Entry 4LDR (X-ray diffraction, 2.29 A resolution); this record covers chains A and B.

# Chain A (and B)
Name: Methylthioribose-1-phosphate isomerase
Source organism: Homo sapiens
Notes: EC 5.3.1.23; chain B of this document is another copy of the same molecule, construct and numbering; everything in this record applies to it too
UniProt: Q9BV20 (MTNA_HUMAN); numbering as in UniProt (aligned over 1-369)
Sequence (369 residues; each row starts with the number of its first residue):
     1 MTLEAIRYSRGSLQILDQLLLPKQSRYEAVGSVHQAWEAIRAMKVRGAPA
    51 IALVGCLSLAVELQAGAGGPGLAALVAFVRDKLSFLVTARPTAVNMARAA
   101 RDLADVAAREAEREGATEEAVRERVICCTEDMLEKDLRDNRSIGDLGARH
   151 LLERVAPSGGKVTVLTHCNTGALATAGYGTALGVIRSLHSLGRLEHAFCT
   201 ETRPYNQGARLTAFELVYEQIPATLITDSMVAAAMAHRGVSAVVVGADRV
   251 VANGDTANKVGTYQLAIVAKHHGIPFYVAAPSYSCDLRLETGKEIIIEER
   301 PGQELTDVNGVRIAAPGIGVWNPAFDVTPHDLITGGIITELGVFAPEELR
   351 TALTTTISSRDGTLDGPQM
Unresolved in the structure: 1, 355-369 (chain B: 1, 358-369)
Sequence notes: engineered mutation Tyr283 (Ser in Q9BV20)
Reported in the primary citation:
  - catalytic residues: Cys168, Asp248 (proposed by the authors, not directly observed)

# How chain A and chain B interact
Pairs across the interface (111; chain A residue first):
  Pro22(A) - Ile313(B)
  Pro22(A) - Ala315(B)  hydrophobic
  Pro22(A) - Pro316(B)
  Lys23(A) - Arg312(B)
  Glu201(A) - Arg203(B)  salt bridge
  Glu201(A) - Leu305(B)
  Arg203(A) - Glu201(B)  salt bridge
  Arg203(A) - Ser229(B)
  Asn206(A) - Ile313(B)
  Ala209(A) - Ala314(B)
  Ala209(A) - Ala315(B)  hydrogen bond (backbone-backbone)
  Arg210(A) - Ile313(B)
  Arg210(A) - Ala315(B)
  Ala213(A) - Ala315(B)  hydrophobic
  Ala213(A) - Ile318(B)  hydrophobic
  Phe214(A) - Ala315(B)
  Val217(A) - Pro316(B)
  Val217(A) - Gly317(B)
  Val217(A) - Ile318(B)
  Ala223(A) - Ile318(B)  hydrophobic
  Ala223(A) - Gly319(B)
  Thr224(A) - Gly319(B)
  Thr224(A) - Val320(B)
  Thr224(A) - Trp321(B)
  Leu225(A) - Leu305(B)  hydrophobic
  Leu225(A) - Ala314(B)  hydrophobic
  Leu225(A) - Ile318(B)  hydrophobic
  Leu225(A) - Gly319(B)  hydrogen bond (backbone-backbone)
  Leu225(A) - Val320(B)
  Leu225(A) - Trp321(B)  hydrogen bond (backbone-backbone)
  Ile226(A) - Trp321(B)  hydrophobic
  Thr227(A) - Arg203(B)
  Thr227(A) - Leu305(B)
  Asp228(A) - Ser229(B)
  Asp228(A) - Gln264(B)  hydrogen bond (backbone-side chain)
  Ser229(A) - Arg203(B)
  Ser229(A) - Asp228(B)
  Ser229(A) - Val260(B)
  Ser229(A) - Gly261(B)
  Ser229(A) - Gln264(B)
  Met230(A) - Val260(B)  hydrophobic
  Met230(A) - Trp321(B)
  Met230(A) - Asn322(B)
  Met230(A) - Pro323(B)
  Val231(A) - Gln264(B)
  Ala232(A) - Tyr263(B)  hydrophobic
  Ala232(A) - Gln264(B)  hydrogen bond (backbone-side chain)
  Ala232(A) - Ile267(B)  hydrophobic
  Ala233(A) - Trp321(B)  hydrophobic
  Ala234(A) - Trp321(B)
  Ala236(A) - Tyr263(B)  hydrophobic
  Arg238(A) - Trp321(B)
  Val260(A) - Ser229(B)
  Val260(A) - Met230(B)  hydrophobic
  Gly261(A) - Ser229(B)  hydrogen bond (backbone-backbone)
  Tyr263(A) - Ala232(B)
  Tyr263(A) - His271(B)
  Tyr263(A) - His272(B)  hydrogen bond
  Gln264(A) - Asp228(B)  hydrogen bond (side chain-backbone)
  Gln264(A) - Ser229(B)
  Gln264(A) - Val231(B)
  Gln264(A) - Ala232(B)  hydrogen bond (side chain-backbone)
  Gln264(A) - Gln264(B)
  Gln264(A) - Val268(B)
  Ile267(A) - Ala232(B)  hydrophobic
  Ile267(A) - His271(B)
  Ile267(A) - His272(B)
  Val268(A) - Gln264(B)
  His271(A) - Tyr263(B)
  His271(A) - Ile267(B)
  His272(A) - Tyr263(B)  hydrogen bond
  His272(A) - Ile267(B)
  Leu305(A) - Glu201(B)
  Leu305(A) - Leu225(B)  hydrophobic
  Leu305(A) - Thr227(B)
  Leu305(A) - Met230(B)  hydrophobic
  Val308(A) - Val308(B)  hydrophobic
  Val308(A) - Ile313(B)  hydrophobic
  Asn309(A) - Val311(B)
  Ile313(A) - Pro22(B)
  Ile313(A) - Asn206(B)
  Ile313(A) - Arg210(B)
  Ile313(A) - Asn309(B)
  Ala314(A) - Ala209(B)
  Ala314(A) - Leu225(B)  hydrophobic
  Ala315(A) - Pro22(B)  hydrophobic
  Ala315(A) - Ala209(B)  hydrogen bond (backbone-backbone)
  Ala315(A) - Arg210(B)
  Ala315(A) - Ala213(B)  hydrophobic
  Ala315(A) - Phe214(B)
  Pro316(A) - Pro22(B)
  Pro316(A) - Val217(B)
  Gly317(A) - Val217(B)
  Ile318(A) - Ala213(B)  hydrophobic
  Ile318(A) - Val217(B)
  Ile318(A) - Ala223(B)  hydrophobic
  Ile318(A) - Leu225(B)  hydrophobic
  Gly319(A) - Ala223(B)
  Gly319(A) - Thr224(B)
  Gly319(A) - Leu225(B)  hydrogen bond (backbone-backbone)
  Val320(A) - Thr224(B)
  Val320(A) - Leu225(B)
  Trp321(A) - Thr224(B)
  Trp321(A) - Leu225(B)  hydrogen bond (backbone-backbone)
  Trp321(A) - Ile226(B)  hydrophobic
  Trp321(A) - Met230(B)
  Trp321(A) - Ala233(B)  hydrophobic
  Trp321(A) - Ala234(B)  hydrophobic
  Trp321(A) - Arg238(B)
  Asn322(A) - Met230(B)
  Pro323(A) - Met230(B)
Other interface residues (no listed pair), chain A (52 interface residues in all): Pro204, Leu216, Lys270, Val311, Asp326, Leu332
Other interface residues (no listed pair), chain B (51 interface residues in all): Pro204, Leu216, Ala236, Asp326, Leu332

# Summary
52 residues of chain A face 51 of chain B across their interface; the contacts include 13 hydrogen bonds and 2
salt bridges. Polar contacts include Glu201(A)-Arg203(B), Asp228(A)-Gln264(B) and Ala232(A)-Gln264(B). The
paper reports catalytic residues Cys168(A) and Asp248(A).
Both chains are Methylthioribose-1-phosphate isomerase (Homo sapiens). Entry 4LDR (Structure of the S283Y
mutant of MRDI) was determined by X-ray diffraction (same publication as 4LDQ).
